5NUJ - chain A; structure by X-ray diffraction, 2.60 A resolution.

Chain A:
Molecule: Beta-lactoglobulin
Source organism: Bos taurus
UniProt: P02754 (LACB_BOVIN); residues 1-162 here correspond to UniProt positions 17-178 (UniProt number = residue number + 16)
Amino-acid sequence (162 residues; row label = number of the first residue in the row):
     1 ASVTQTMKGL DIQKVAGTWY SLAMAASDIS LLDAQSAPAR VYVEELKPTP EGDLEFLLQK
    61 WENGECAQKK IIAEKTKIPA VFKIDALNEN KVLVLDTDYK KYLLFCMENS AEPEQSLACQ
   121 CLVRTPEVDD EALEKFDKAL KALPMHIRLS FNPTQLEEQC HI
Not modelled in the structure: 1-2, 111-114
Cystine bridges: Cys-66/Cys-160, Cys-106/Cys-119
Sequence notes: engineered mutation Ala-1 (Leu17 in P02754), Ser-2 (Ile18 in P02754), Ala-39 (Leu55 in P02754), Phe-56 (Ile72 in P02754)
Small-molecule neighbours: Chlorpromazine (Z80; 3-(2-chloro-10H-phenothiazin-10-yl)-N,N-dimethylpropan-1-amine): Pro-38, Ala-39, Val-41, Phe-56, Leu-58, Lys-69, Ile-71, Ile-84, Asn-90, Val-92, Met-107

Overview:
Bound to chain A: Chlorpromazine.
Chain A is Beta-lactoglobulin (Bos taurus); the structure, Engineered beta-lactoglobulin: variant I56F-L39A in
complex with chlorpromazine (LG-FA-CLP), was determined by X-ray diffraction, deposited together with 5NUK,
5NUM and 5NUN.
